PDB entry 5VQX | X-ray diffraction, 2.40 A resolution | chains A and B

== Chain A ==
Name: Reverse transcriptase/ribonuclease H
Source organism: Human immunodeficiency virus type 1 group M subtype B (isolate BH10)
Notes: EC 2.7.7.49, 2.7.7.7, 3.1.26.13; fragment: p66
UniProt: P03366 (POL_HV1B1); residues 1-555 here correspond to UniProt positions 600-1154 (UniProt number = residue number + 599)
Amino-acid sequence (557 residues; numbered -1 to 555; the number before each row is that of its first residue; numbers below 1 keep their minus sign (Met-1 is residue -1)):
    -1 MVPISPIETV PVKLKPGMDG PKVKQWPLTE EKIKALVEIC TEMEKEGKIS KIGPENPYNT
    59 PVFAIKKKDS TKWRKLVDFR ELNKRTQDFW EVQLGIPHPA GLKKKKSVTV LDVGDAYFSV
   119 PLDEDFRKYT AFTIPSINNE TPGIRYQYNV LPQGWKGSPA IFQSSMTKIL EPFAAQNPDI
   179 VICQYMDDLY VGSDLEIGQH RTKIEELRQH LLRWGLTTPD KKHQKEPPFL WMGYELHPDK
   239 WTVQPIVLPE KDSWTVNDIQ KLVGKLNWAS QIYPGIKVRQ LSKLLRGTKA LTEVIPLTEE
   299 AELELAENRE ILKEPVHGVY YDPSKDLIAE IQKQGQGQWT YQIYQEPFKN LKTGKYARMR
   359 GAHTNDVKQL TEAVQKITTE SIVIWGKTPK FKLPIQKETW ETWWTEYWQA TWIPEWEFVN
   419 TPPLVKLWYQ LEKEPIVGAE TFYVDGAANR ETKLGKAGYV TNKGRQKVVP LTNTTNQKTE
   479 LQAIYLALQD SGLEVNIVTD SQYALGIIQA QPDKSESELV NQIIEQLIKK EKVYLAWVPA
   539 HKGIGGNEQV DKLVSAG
Unresolved in the structure: 64-70, 553-555
Construct notes: expression tag (-1 to 0); engineered mutation Ala172 (Lys771 in P03366), Ala173 (Lys772 in P03366), Cys181 (Tyr780 in P03366), Ser280 (Cys879 in P03366)
Glycans and other covalent adducts: 2-chloro-N- (9HY) linked to Cys181
Small-molecule neighbours: 2-chloro-N- (9HY; N-(6-cyano-3-{2-[2-(2,4-dioxo-3,4-dihydropyrimidin-1(2H)-yl)ethoxy]phenoxy}-4-methylnaphthalen-1-yl)-N-methylacetamide): Pro95, Leu100, Lys101, Lys102, Lys103, Val106, Val179, Gln182, Tyr183, Tyr188, Gly190, Phe227, Leu228, Trp229, Leu234, His235, Pro236, Tyr318
Curated features (UniProtKB/Swiss-Prot):
  - region: Phe227 to His235 (RT 'primer grip')
  - motif: Trp398 to Trp414 (Tryptophan repeat motif)
  - binding site (Mg(2+)): Asp110, Asp185, Asp186, Asp443, Glu478, Asp498, Asp549
  - site: Trp401 (Essential for RT p66/p51 heterodimerization), Trp414 (Essential for RT p66/p51 heterodimerization), Phe440, Tyr441 (Cleavage)
From the paper describing this entry:
  - binding site for 2-chloro-N-: Lys103, Cys181
  - conformationally variable residues (side-chain flip): Tyr188

== Chain B ==
Name: p51 RT
Source organism: Human immunodeficiency virus type 1 group M subtype B (isolate BH10)
Notes: fragment: p51
UniProt: P03366 (POL_HV1B1); residues 1-428 here correspond to UniProt positions 600-1027 (UniProt number = residue number + 599)
Amino-acid sequence (428 residues; numbered 1 to 428; the number before each row is that of its first residue):
     1 PISPIETVPV KLKPGMDGPK VKQWPLTEEK IKALVEICTE MEKEGKISKI GPENPYNTPV
    61 FAIKKKDSTK WRKLVDFREL NKRTQDFWEV QLGIPHPAGL KKKKSVTVLD VGDAYFSVPL
   121 DEDFRKYTAF TIPSINNETP GIRYQYNVLP QGWKGSPAIF QSSMTKILEP FKKQNPDIVI
   181 YQYMDDLYVG SDLEIGQHRT KIEELRQHLL RWGLTTPDKK HQKEPPFLWM GYELHPDKWT
   241 VQPIVLPEKD SWTVNDIQKL VGKLNWASQI YPGIKVRQLS KLLRGTKALT EVIPLTEEAE
   301 LELAENREIL KEPVHGVYYD PSKDLIAEIQ KQGQGQWTYQ IYQEPFKNLK TGKYARMRGA
   361 HTNDVKQLTE AVQKITTESI VIWGKTPKFK LPIQKETWET WWTEYWQATW IPEWEFVNTP
   421 PLVKLWYQ
Unresolved in the structure: 1-4, 89-92, 213-231
Construct notes: engineered mutation Ser280 (Cys879 in P03366)
Curated features (UniProtKB/Swiss-Prot):
  - region: Phe227 to His235 (RT 'primer grip')
  - motif: Trp398 to Trp414 (Tryptophan repeat motif)
  - binding site (Mg(2+)): Asp110, Asp185, Asp186
  - site (Essential for RT p66/p51 heterodimerization): Trp401, Trp414

== Chain A / chain B interface ==
Residue-residue contacts (108; chain A residue first):
  Val8(A) with Glu53(B)
  Pro9(A) with Glu53(B)
  Gln85(A) with Glu53(B), hydrogen bond (side chain-backbone)
  Asp86(A) with Lys20(B), salt bridge; Pro55(B)
  Phe87(A) with Pro52(B); Glu53(B)
  Trp88(A) with Pro52(B), hydrogen bond (backbone-backbone); Asn54(B); Pro55(B); Asn57(B); Thr131(B); Pro140(B), hydrogen bond (side chain-backbone); Arg143(B)
  Glu89(A) with Pro140(B)
  Val90(A) with Pro140(B)
  Leu92(A) with Asn137(B); Pro140(B)
  Gly93(A) with Asn137(B)
  Pro95(A) with Asn136(B); Asn137(B)
  His96(A) with Asn136(B), hydrogen bond (backbone-side chain)
  Gly99(A) with Asn136(B)
  Ala158(A) with Pro52(B)
  Gln161(A) with Pro140(B)
  Ser162(A) with Pro52(B)
  Gln373(A) with Thr397(B); Thr400(B); Trp401(B), hydrogen bond
  Thr376(A) with Trp401(B)
  Ile380(A) with Pro25(B), hydrophobic; Leu26(B); Thr27(B)
  Val381(A) with Pro25(B), hydrophobic; Ile135(B); Asn136(B), hydrogen bond (backbone-backbone)
  Ile382(A) with Ile135(B); Asn136(B)
  Trp383(A) with Ile135(B)
  Gly384(A) with Thr27(B); Glu28(B), hydrogen bond (backbone-backbone); Ile135(B)
  Trp402(A) with Lys331(B), hydrogen bond (backbone-side chain); Asp364(B)
  Tyr405(A) with Lys331(B), hydrogen bond (backbone-side chain)
  Trp406(A) with Lys331(B); Pro392(B), hydrophobic; Val417(B); Asn418(B); Thr419(B); Pro420(B); Pro421(B)
  Gln407(A) with Lys331(B), hydrogen bond (backbone-side chain); Pro392(B); Ile393(B); Gln394(B), hydrogen bond; Val417(B), hydrogen bond (side chain-backbone); Asn418(B)
  Ala408(A) with Trp337(B), hydrophobic; Asp364(B); Pro392(B), hydrogen bond (backbone-backbone); Ile393(B)
  Thr409(A) with Asp364(B)
  Trp410(A) with Thr362(B); Asn363(B); Val365(B), hydrophobic; Trp401(B); Tyr405(B)
  Pro412(A) with Trp401(B), hydrophobic
  Pro433(A) with Asn255(B); Leu289(B), hydrophobic; Thr290(B)
  Ile434(A) with Thr290(B)
  Val435(A) with Thr290(B)
  Thr439(A) with Lys287(B); Ala288(B); Leu289(B), hydrogen bond (side chain-backbone)
  Tyr441(A) with Val254(B); Gln258(B); Thr286(B); Lys287(B), hydrogen bond (side chain-backbone)
  Val458(A) with Thr286(B)
  Thr459(A) with Thr286(B), hydrogen bond (backbone-side chain)
  Asn460(A) with Thr286(B); Lys287(B); Ala288(B)
  Asn494(A) with Leu289(B)
  Val496(A) with Gln258(B); Leu289(B), hydrophobic
  Leu503(A) with Leu422(B), hydrophobic
  Gly504(A) with Pro420(B)
  Tyr532(A) with Asn255(B), hydrogen bond; Leu289(B), hydrophobic
  Trp535(A) with Leu422(B); Trp426(B), hydrophobic
  Val536(A) with Gln258(B)
  Pro537(A) with Gly262(B); Asn265(B)
  Lys540(A) with Asn265(B); Val276(B); Ser280(B), hydrogen bond (backbone-side chain)
  Gly541(A) with Ser280(B)
  Ile542(A) with Leu283(B), hydrophobic
  Gly543(A) with Leu283(B), hydrogen bond (backbone-backbone); Arg284(B); Gly285(B)
  Gly544(A) with Gly285(B); Thr286(B)
Also at the interface, not in a pair above, chain A (64 interface residues in all): Ile94, Leu100, Ile159, Glu169, Met357, Thr369, Thr377, Thr386, Gln500, Gln507, Ala508, Ala534
Also at the interface, not in a pair above, chain B (58 interface residues in all): Lys49, Tyr56, Glu138, Val261, His361, Leu368, Glu396

== Overview ==
64 residues of chain A face 58 of chain B across their interface, with 19 hydrogen bonds and 1 salt bridge.
Polar contacts include Asp86(A)-Lys20(B), Gln85(A)-Glu53(B) and Trp88(A)-Pro140(B). 2-chloro-N- is covalently
linked to Cys181(A). The paper reports a binding site for 2-chloro-N- at Lys103(A) and Cys181(A);
conformational variability at Tyr188(A).
Chain A is Reverse transcriptase/ribonuclease H and chain B is p51 RT, both from Human immunodeficiency virus
type 1 group M subtype B (isolate BH10); the structure, Crystal Structure of HIV-1 Reverse Transcriptase
(Y181C) Variant in Complex with
2-chloro-N-(6-cyano-3-(2-(2-(2,4-dioxo-3,4-dihydropyrimidin-1(2H)-yl)ethoxy)phenoxy)-4-methylnaphthalen-1-yl)-N-methylacetamide
(JLJ686), a Non-nucleoside Inhibitor, was determined by X-ray diffraction, deposited together with 5VQQ, 5VQR,
5VQS, 5VQT, 5VQU, 5VQV and 3 further entries.
